2Y08 - chains A and B; structure by X-ray diffraction, 1.70 A resolution.

# Chain A (and B)
Molecule: TAML
Organism: Streptomyces SP. 307-9
Notes: chain B of this document is another copy of the same molecule, construct and numbering; everything in this record applies to it too
UniProt: D3Y1I2 (D3Y1I2_9ACTO); numbering as in UniProt (aligned over 1-500)
Sequence (530 residues; each row starts with the number of its first residue; numbers below 1 keep their minus sign (Met-29 is residue -29)):
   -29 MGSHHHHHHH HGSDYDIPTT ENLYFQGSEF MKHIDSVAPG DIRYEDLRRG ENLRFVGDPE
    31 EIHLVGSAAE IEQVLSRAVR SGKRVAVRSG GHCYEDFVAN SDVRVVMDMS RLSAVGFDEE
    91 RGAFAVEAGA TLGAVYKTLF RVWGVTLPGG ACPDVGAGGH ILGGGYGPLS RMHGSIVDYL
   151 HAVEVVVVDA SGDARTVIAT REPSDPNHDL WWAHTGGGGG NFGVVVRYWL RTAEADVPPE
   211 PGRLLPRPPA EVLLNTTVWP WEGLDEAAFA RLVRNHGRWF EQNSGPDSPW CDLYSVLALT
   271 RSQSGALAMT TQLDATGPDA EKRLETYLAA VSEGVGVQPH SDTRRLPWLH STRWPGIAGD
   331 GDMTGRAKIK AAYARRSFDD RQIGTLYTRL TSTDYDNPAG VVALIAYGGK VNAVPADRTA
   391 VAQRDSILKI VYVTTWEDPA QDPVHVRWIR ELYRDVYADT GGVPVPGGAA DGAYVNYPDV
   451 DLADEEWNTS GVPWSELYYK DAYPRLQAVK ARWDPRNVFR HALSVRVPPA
Not modelled in the structure: -29 to 2 (chain B: -29 to 0)
Sequence notes: expression tag (-29 to 0)
Glycans and other covalent adducts: flavin-adenine dinucleotide (FAD) linked to His62, Cys122
Metal / ion sites: Mg2+ near Asp124 (its only coordinating residue here)
Residues lining bound ligands: FAD (flavin-adenine dinucleotide): Val57, Arg58, Ser59, Gly60, Gly61, Cys63, Tyr64, Phe67, Val68, Met79, Ala98, Gly120, Ala121, Val125, Gly126, Gly128, Gly129, His130, Leu132, Gly135, Tyr136, Gly189, Gly190, Gly193, Val194, Val195, Met333, Asn446, Tyr447, His491
What the authors report for this chain:
  - binding site for flavin-adenine dinucleotide: His62, Cys122
  - self-association interface (contacts with another copy of this molecule): Asp124, Arg323 to Arg336
  - Mg2+ coordination: Asp124
  - Mg2+ coordination through a water molecule: His62
  - post-translational modification sites: His62, Cys122
  - catalytic residues: His130, Tyr136, Tyr447 (proposed by the authors, not directly observed)

# Interface between chain A and chain B
Residue-residue contacts (64):
  Ile4(A) - Val112(B)
  Ile12(A) - Phe110(B)
  Ile12(A) - Gly114(B)
  Ile12(A) - Arg217(B)
  Ile12(A) - Pro218(B)
  Ile12(A) - Ala220(B)  hydrophobic
  Arg13(A) - Phe110(B)
  Arg13(A) - Arg111(B)  hydrogen bond (side chain-backbone)
  Arg13(A) - Val112(B)  hydrogen bond (side chain-backbone)
  Arg13(A) - Gly114(B)
  Glu15(A) - Pro317(B)
  Asp16(A) - Phe110(B)
  Asp16(A) - Pro317(B)
  Asp16(A) - Trp318(B)  hydrogen bond (side chain-backbone)
  Asp16(A) - Leu319(B)  hydrogen bond (side chain-backbone)
  Asp16(A) - His320(B)  salt bridge
  Leu17(A) - Arg111(B)
  Gly20(A) - His320(B)  hydrogen bond (backbone-side chain)
  Glu21(A) - Arg111(B)  salt bridge
  Glu21(A) - His320(B)  salt bridge
  Leu23(A) - Leu316(B)  hydrophobic
  Leu23(A) - His320(B)
  Leu34(A) - Arg111(B)
  Ser80(A) - Arg111(B)  hydrogen bond
  Arg81(A) - Val112(B)
  Thr101(A) - Lys107(B)
  Lys107(A) - Thr101(B)
  Phe110(A) - Ile12(B)
  Phe110(A) - Arg13(B)
  Phe110(A) - Asp16(B)
  Arg111(A) - Arg13(B)  hydrogen bond (backbone-side chain)
  Arg111(A) - Leu17(B)
  Arg111(A) - Leu34(B)
  Arg111(A) - Ser80(B)  hydrogen bond
  Val112(A) - Ile4(B)
  Val112(A) - Arg13(B)  hydrogen bond (backbone-side chain)
  Val112(A) - Arg81(B)
  Gly114(A) - Ile12(B)
  Gly114(A) - Arg13(B)
  Asp124(A) - Arg323(B)  salt bridge
  Arg217(A) - Ile12(B)
  Pro218(A) - Ile12(B)
  Ala220(A) - Ile12(B)  hydrophobic
  Arg314(A) - Thr334(B)
  Arg314(A) - Glu407(B)  salt bridge
  Leu316(A) - Leu23(B)  hydrophobic
  Leu316(A) - Thr334(B)
  Pro317(A) - Glu15(B)
  Pro317(A) - Asp16(B)
  Trp318(A) - Asp16(B)  hydrogen bond (backbone-side chain)
  Leu319(A) - Asp16(B)  hydrogen bond (backbone-side chain)
  His320(A) - Asp16(B)  salt bridge
  His320(A) - Gly20(B)  hydrogen bond (side chain-backbone)
  His320(A) - Glu21(B)  salt bridge
  Arg323(A) - Asp124(B)  salt bridge
  Arg323(A) - Gly331(B)
  Trp324(A) - Thr334(B)
  Pro325(A) - Asp332(B)
  Gly331(A) - Arg323(B)
  Asp332(A) - Pro325(B)
  Thr334(A) - Arg314(B)
  Thr334(A) - Leu316(B)
  Thr334(A) - Trp324(B)
  Glu407(A) - Arg314(B)  salt bridge
Interface residues without a listed pair, chain A (39 interface residues in all): Arg19, Trp113, Glu221, Asp330
Interface residues without a listed pair, chain B (39 interface residues in all): Arg19, Trp113, Glu221, Asp330

# In short
The chain A/chain B interface involves 39 residues from each chain, with 12 hydrogen bonds and 9 salt bridges.
Polar pairs include Asp16(A)-His320(B), Glu21(A)-Arg111(B) and Glu21(A)-His320(B). Covalently linked
flavin-adenine dinucleotide: at His62(A). From the paper: catalytic residues His130(A), Tyr136(A) and
Tyr447(A); a binding site for flavin-adenine dinucleotide at His62(A) and Cys122(A).
Both chains are TAML (Streptomyces SP. 307-9). Entry 2Y08 (Structure of the substrate-free FAD-dependent
tirandamycin oxidase TamL) was determined by X-ray diffraction, deposited together with 2Y3R and 2Y3S.
